Entry 5HKM (X-ray diffraction, 2.10 A resolution); this record covers chain A.

[Chain A]
Protein: 3-phosphoinositide-dependent protein kinase 1
Organism: Homo sapiens
Notes: EC 2.7.11.1; fragment: kinase domain, residues 51-359
UniProt: O15530 (PDPK1_HUMAN); residue numbers follow UniProt; this construct covers 51-359
Amino-acid sequence (309 residues; each row starts with the number of its first residue):
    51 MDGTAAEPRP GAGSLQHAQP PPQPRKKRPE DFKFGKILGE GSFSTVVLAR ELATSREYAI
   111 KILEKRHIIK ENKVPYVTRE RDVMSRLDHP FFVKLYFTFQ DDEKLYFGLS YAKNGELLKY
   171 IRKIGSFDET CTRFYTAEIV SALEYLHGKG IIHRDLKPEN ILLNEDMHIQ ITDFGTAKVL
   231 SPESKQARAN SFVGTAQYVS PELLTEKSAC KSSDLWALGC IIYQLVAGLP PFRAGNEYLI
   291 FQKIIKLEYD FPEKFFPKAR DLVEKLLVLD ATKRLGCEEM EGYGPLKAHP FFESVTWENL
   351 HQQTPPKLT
Disordered / not traced: 51-75, 231-240, 359
Modified residues: Ser241 (phosphoserine; SEP)
Residues lining bound ligands: 61Y (4-ethyl-6-[5-(1H-pyrazol-4-yl)-1H-pyrrolo[2,3-b]pyridin-3-yl]pyrimidin-2-amine): Leu88, Gly89, Val96, Ala109, Lys111, Glu130, Leu159, Ser160, Tyr161, Ala162, Gly165, Glu166, Leu212, Thr222, Asp223

[Overview]
Ligands of chain A: compound 61Y.
Chain A is 3-phosphoinositide-dependent protein kinase 1 (Homo sapiens); the structure, Discovery of novel
7-azaindoles as PDK1 inhibitors, was determined by X-ray diffraction, deposited together with 5HNG, 5HO7 and
5HO8.
